PDB entry 8EHA | electron microscopy, 3.70 A resolution | chains J and K of the 8 polymer chains in the assembly

[Chain J]
Molecule: DNA-directed RNA polymerase subunit beta'
From: Escherichia coli
Notes: EC 2.7.7.6
UniProt: C3SIA2 (C3SIA2_ECOLX); residues 2-1407 here = UniProt positions 2-1407
Chain sequence (1407 residues; row label = number of the first residue in the row):
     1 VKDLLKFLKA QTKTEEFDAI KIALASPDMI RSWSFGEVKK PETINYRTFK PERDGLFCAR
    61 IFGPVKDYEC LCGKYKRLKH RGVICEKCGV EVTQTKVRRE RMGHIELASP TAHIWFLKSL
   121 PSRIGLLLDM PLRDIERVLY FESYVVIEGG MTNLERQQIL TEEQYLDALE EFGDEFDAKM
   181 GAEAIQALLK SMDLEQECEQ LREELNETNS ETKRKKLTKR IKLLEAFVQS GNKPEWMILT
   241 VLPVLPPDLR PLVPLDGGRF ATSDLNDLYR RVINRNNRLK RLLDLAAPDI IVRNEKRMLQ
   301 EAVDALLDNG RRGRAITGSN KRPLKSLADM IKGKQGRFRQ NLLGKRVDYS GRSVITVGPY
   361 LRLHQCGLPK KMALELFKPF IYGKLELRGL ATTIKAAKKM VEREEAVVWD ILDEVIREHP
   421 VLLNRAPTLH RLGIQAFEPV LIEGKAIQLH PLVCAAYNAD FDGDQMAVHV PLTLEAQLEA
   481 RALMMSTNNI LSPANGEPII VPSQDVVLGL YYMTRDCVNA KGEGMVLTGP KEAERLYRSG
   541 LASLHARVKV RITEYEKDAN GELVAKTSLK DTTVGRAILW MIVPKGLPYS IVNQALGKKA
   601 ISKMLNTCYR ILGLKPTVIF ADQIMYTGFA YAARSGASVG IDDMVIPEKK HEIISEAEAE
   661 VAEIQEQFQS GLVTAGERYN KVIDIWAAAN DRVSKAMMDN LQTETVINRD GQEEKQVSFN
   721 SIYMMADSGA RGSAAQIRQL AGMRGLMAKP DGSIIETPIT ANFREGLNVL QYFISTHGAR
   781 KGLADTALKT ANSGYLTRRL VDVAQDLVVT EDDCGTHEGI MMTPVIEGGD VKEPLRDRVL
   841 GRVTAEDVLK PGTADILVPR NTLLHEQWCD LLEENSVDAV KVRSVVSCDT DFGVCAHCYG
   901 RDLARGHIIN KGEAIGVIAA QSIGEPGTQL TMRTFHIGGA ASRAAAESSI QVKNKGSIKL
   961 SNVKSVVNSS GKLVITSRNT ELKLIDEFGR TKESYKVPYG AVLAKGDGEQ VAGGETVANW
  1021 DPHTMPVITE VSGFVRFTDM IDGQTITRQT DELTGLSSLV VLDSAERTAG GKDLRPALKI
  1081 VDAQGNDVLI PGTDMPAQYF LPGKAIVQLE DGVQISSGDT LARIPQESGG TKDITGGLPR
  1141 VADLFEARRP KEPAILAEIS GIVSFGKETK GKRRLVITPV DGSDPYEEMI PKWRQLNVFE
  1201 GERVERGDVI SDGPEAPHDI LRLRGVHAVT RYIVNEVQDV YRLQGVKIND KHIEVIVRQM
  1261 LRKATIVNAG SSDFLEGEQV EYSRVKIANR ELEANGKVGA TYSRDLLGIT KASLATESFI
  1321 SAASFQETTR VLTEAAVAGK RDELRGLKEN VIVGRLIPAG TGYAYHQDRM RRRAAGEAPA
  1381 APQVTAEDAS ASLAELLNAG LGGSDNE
Unresolved in the structure: 1-15, 1374-1407
Differences from the reference sequence: expression tag (1)
Ion coordination: Zn2+ site 1: Cys70, Cys72, Cys85, Cys88; Mg2+: Asp460, Asp462 (shared with 1 residue of chain R); Zn2+ site 2: Cys814, Cys888, Cys895, Cys898

[Chain K]
Molecule: DNA-directed RNA polymerase subunit omega
From: Escherichia coli
Notes: EC 2.7.7.6
UniProt: P0A802 (RPOZ_ECO57); residues 1-91 here = UniProt positions 1-91
Chain sequence (91 residues; row label = number of the first residue in the row):
     1 MARVTVQDAV EKIGNRFDLV LVAARRARQM QVGGKDPLVP EENDKTTVIA LREIEEGLIN
    61 NQILDVRERQ EQQEQEAAEL QAVTAIAEGR R
Unresolved in the structure: 1, 81-91

[How chain J and chain K interact]
Residue-residue contacts (47; chain J residue first):
  His364(J) - Val4(K)
  Glu414(J) - Asn43(K)
  Arg417(J) - Asn43(K)  hydrogen bond (side chain-backbone)
  Glu418(J) - Ala2(K)  hydrogen bond (side chain-backbone)
  Glu418(J) - Arg3(K)
  Glu418(J) - Asp44(K)
  Glu418(J) - Lys45(K)
  Glu418(J) - Val48(K)
  Glu438(J) - Arg3(K)
  Leu474(J) - Ala24(K)
  Leu474(J) - Ala27(K)  hydrophobic
  Leu474(J) - Arg28(K)
  Leu474(J) - Gln31(K)
  Leu474(J) - Thr46(K)
  Leu474(J) - Thr47(K)
  Glu475(J) - Ala24(K)
  Glu475(J) - Arg28(K)  salt bridge
  Gln477(J) - Thr47(K)
  Leu478(J) - Ala23(K)
  Leu478(J) - Ala24(K)
  Leu478(J) - Thr47(K)
  Leu478(J) - Leu51(K)  hydrophobic
  Glu479(J) - Val20(K)
  Arg481(J) - Val48(K)
  Arg481(J) - Leu51(K)
  Ala482(J) - Val6(K)  hydrophobic
  Ala482(J) - Arg16(K)  hydrogen bond (backbone-side chain)
  Ala482(J) - Leu19(K)  hydrophobic
  Ala482(J) - Val20(K)  hydrophobic
  Leu483(J) - Arg16(K)
  Met485(J) - Val4(K)
  Thr487(J) - Val4(K)  hydrogen bond (side chain-backbone)
  Thr487(J) - Thr5(K)
  Asn488(J) - Thr5(K)  hydrogen bond
  Asn488(J) - Arg16(K)
  Leu614(J) - Thr5(K)
  Leu614(J) - Gln7(K)
  Lys615(J) - Thr5(K)
  Arg905(J) - Arg16(K)
  Asn910(J) - Asn15(K)
  Asn910(J) - Phe17(K)
  Lys911(J) - Asn15(K)
  Gly912(J) - Phe17(K)
  Gly1360(J) - Phe17(K)
  Thr1361(J) - Phe17(K)
  Thr1361(J) - Leu21(K)
  Ala1364(J) - Leu21(K)  hydrophobic
Interface residues without a listed pair, chain J (29 interface residues in all): Arg362, Val415, Thr473, Glu913
Interface residues without a listed pair, chain K (25 interface residues in all): Glu42

[Summary]
Chain J and chain K form an interface of 29 and 25 residues respectively; the contacts include 5 hydrogen
bonds and 1 salt bridge. Polar contacts include Glu475(J)-Arg28(K), Arg417(J)-Asn43(K) and Glu418(J)-Ala2(K).
Asp460(J) and Asp462(J) form the Mg2+ site.
Chain J is DNA-directed RNA polymerase subunit beta' and chain K is DNA-directed RNA polymerase subunit omega,
both from Escherichia coli; the structure, Cryo-EM structure of his-elemental paused elongation complex with a
folded TL and a rotated RH-FL (out), was determined by electron microscopy together with 8EG7, 8EG8, 8EGB,
8EH8, 8EH9, 8EHF and 8EHI from the same study.
